6N23 - chains D and E of the 5 polymer chains in the assembly; structure by electron microscopy, 3.10 A resolution.

# Chain D (and E)
Protein: Bestrophin homolog
Organism: Gallus gallus
Notes: chain E of this document is another copy of the same molecule, construct and numbering; everything in this record applies to it too
Reference sequence: E1C3A0 (E1C3A0_CHICK); residue numbers follow UniProt; this construct covers 2-405
Amino-acid sequence (409 residues; each row starts with the number of its first residue):
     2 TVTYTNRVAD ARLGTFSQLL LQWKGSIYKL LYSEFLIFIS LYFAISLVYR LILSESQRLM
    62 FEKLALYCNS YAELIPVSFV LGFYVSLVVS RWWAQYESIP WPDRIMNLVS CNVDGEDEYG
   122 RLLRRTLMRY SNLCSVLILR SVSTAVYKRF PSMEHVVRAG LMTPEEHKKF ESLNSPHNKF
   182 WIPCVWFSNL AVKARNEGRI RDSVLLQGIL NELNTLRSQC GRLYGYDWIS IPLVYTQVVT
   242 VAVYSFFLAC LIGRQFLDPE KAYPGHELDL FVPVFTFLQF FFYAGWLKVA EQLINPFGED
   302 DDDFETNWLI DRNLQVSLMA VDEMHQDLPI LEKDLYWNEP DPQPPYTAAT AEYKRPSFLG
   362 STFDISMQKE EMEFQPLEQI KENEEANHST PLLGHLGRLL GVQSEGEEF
Unresolved in the structure: 365-410
Construct notes: expression tag (406-410)
Disulfides: Cys-135/Cys-185
Ion coordination: Ca2+ site 1: Ala-10 (shared with Gln-293(E), Asn-296(E), Asp-301(E), Asp-304(E) of chain E); Ca2+ site 2: Gln-293, Asn-296, Asp-301, Asp-304 (shared with 1 residue of chain C)

# How chain D and chain E interact
Pairs across the interface (185; chain D residue first):
  Thr-2(D) / Trp-229(E)  hydrogen bond (side chain-backbone)
  Thr-2(D) / Ile-230(E)
  Thr-4(D) / Asp-228(E)
  Thr-4(D) / Trp-229(E)  hydrogen bond (side chain-backbone)
  Tyr-5(D) / Ser-231(E)
  Tyr-5(D) / Ile-232(E)  hydrogen bond (side chain-backbone)
  Tyr-5(D) / Pro-233(E)
  Tyr-5(D) / Leu-234(E)  hydrophobic
  Tyr-5(D) / Thr-237(E)  hydrogen bond
  Tyr-5(D) / Ile-295(E)
  Thr-6(D) / Asp-228(E)  hydrogen bond (side chain-backbone)
  Thr-6(D) / Ser-231(E)  hydrogen bond
  Thr-6(D) / Asn-296(E)  hydrogen bond (backbone-side chain)
  Val-9(D) / Ile-295(E)
  Val-9(D) / Asn-296(E)
  Ala-10(D) / Asn-296(E)
  Ala-10(D) / Gly-299(E)
  Ala-10(D) / Asp-301(E)
  Ala-10(D) / Asp-304(E)
  Asp-11(D) / Gly-299(E)
  Asp-11(D) / Glu-300(E)  hydrogen bond (side chain-backbone)
  Asp-11(D) / Asp-301(E)
  Ala-12(D) / Leu-31(E)  hydrophobic
  Ala-12(D) / Asp-301(E)  hydrogen bond (backbone-side chain)
  Arg-13(D) / Glu-35(E)
  Arg-13(D) / Lys-289(E)
  Leu-14(D) / Ser-34(E)
  Leu-14(D) / Glu-35(E)
  Thr-16(D) / Glu-292(E)
  Phe-17(D) / Thr-237(E)
  Phe-17(D) / Thr-241(E)
  Phe-17(D) / Glu-292(E)
  Ser-18(D) / Tyr-245(E)  hydrogen bond
  Leu-20(D) / Gln-238(E)  hydrogen bond (backbone-side chain)
  Leu-21(D) / Gln-238(E)
  Leu-21(D) / Thr-241(E)
  Leu-21(D) / Val-242(E)  hydrophobic
  Gln-23(D) / Leu-234(E)
  Gln-23(D) / Gln-238(E)
  Lys-25(D) / Leu-234(E)
  Gly-26(D) / Leu-234(E)
  Gly-26(D) / Val-235(E)
  Ser-27(D) / Gln-238(E)
  Ile-28(D) / Val-235(E)  hydrophobic
  Ile-28(D) / Gln-238(E)  hydrogen bond (backbone-side chain)
  Ile-28(D) / Val-239(E)  hydrophobic
  Leu-31(D) / Val-235(E)  hydrophobic
  Leu-75(D) / Glu-74(E)
  Ile-76(D) / Ile-76(E)  hydrophobic
  Ser-79(D) / Pro-77(E)
  Ser-79(D) / Phe-80(E)
  Phe-80(D) / Phe-80(E)  hydrophobic
  Gly-83(D) / Phe-84(E)
  Ser-87(D) / Phe-84(E)
  Val-90(D) / Leu-88(E)  hydrophobic
  Trp-93(D) / Ile-230(E)  hydrophobic
  Trp-93(D) / Ser-231(E)
  Trp-93(D) / Pro-233(E)
  Trp-94(D) / Arg-92(E)
  Trp-94(D) / Gly-226(E)
  Trp-94(D) / Tyr-227(E)  hydrogen bond
  Trp-94(D) / Ile-230(E)  hydrophobic
  Tyr-97(D) / Gly-226(E)
  Tyr-97(D) / Trp-229(E)
  Tyr-97(D) / Ile-230(E)  hydrophobic
  Asp-104(D) / Arg-218(E)  salt bridge
  Arg-105(D) / Asn-215(E)  hydrogen bond (side chain-backbone)
  Arg-105(D) / Thr-216(E)
  Arg-105(D) / Ser-219(E)  hydrogen bond
  Asn-108(D) / Cys-185(E)
  Asn-108(D) / Val-186(E)
  Asn-108(D) / Ser-189(E)
  Asn-108(D) / Asn-215(E)  hydrogen bond
  Leu-109(D) / Leu-211(E)  hydrophobic
  Leu-109(D) / Asn-215(E)
  Ser-111(D) / Asn-190(E)
  Cys-112(D) / Ser-189(E)
  Cys-112(D) / Asn-190(E)
  Cys-112(D) / Val-193(E)
  Asn-113(D) / Val-193(E)
  Asn-113(D) / Leu-211(E)
  Arg-202(D) / Asn-197(E)  hydrogen bond
  Asp-203(D) / Arg-196(E)  salt bridge
  Asp-203(D) / Ser-204(E)  hydrogen bond
  Val-205(D) / Val-205(E)  hydrophobic
  Val-205(D) / Gln-208(E)
  Leu-206(D) / Arg-196(E)
  Leu-206(D) / Gln-208(E)
  Gly-209(D) / Gln-208(E)
  Arg-255(D) / Tyr-72(E)
  Phe-257(D) / Tyr-68(E)
  Glu-268(D) / Lys-64(E)
  Leu-269(D) / Lys-64(E)
  Leu-269(D) / Leu-65(E)
  Leu-271(D) / Leu-65(E)  hydrophobic
  Phe-276(D) / Cys-69(E)  hydrophobic
  Phe-276(D) / Tyr-72(E)  hydrophobic
  Phe-276(D) / Ser-246(E)
  Phe-276(D) / Ala-250(E)  hydrophobic
  Thr-277(D) / Tyr-72(E)  hydrogen bond
  Leu-279(D) / Ser-246(E)
  Gln-280(D) / Tyr-72(E)
  Phe-283(D) / Pro-77(E)
  Phe-283(D) / Val-81(E)  hydrophobic
  Phe-283(D) / Val-239(E)  hydrophobic
  Phe-283(D) / Ala-243(E)  hydrophobic
  Tyr-284(D) / Pro-77(E)
  Gly-286(D) / Val-239(E)
  Trp-287(D) / Val-81(E)
  Trp-287(D) / Tyr-236(E)
  Trp-287(D) / Val-239(E)
  Val-290(D) / Val-235(E)  hydrophobic
  Val-290(D) / Tyr-236(E)  hydrophobic
  Gln-293(D) / Val-235(E)
  Leu-294(D) / Pro-233(E)  hydrophobic
  Asp-303(D) / Pro-233(E)
  Asp-303(D) / Leu-234(E)
  Phe-305(D) / Ile-230(E)  hydrophobic
  Glu-306(D) / Trp-229(E)
  Trp-309(D) / His-178(E)
  Trp-309(D) / Tyr-225(E)
  Trp-309(D) / Trp-229(E)  hydrophobic
  Asp-312(D) / His-178(E)
  Arg-313(D) / His-178(E)
  Arg-313(D) / Trp-182(E)
  Arg-313(D) / Arg-218(E)
  Gln-316(D) / Asn-175(E)
  Gln-316(D) / Ser-176(E)  hydrogen bond
  Gln-316(D) / His-178(E)
  Val-317(D) / Trp-182(E)
  Met-320(D) / Leu-174(E)
  Met-320(D) / Asn-175(E)
  Met-320(D) / Ser-176(E)
  Ala-321(D) / Trp-182(E)  hydrophobic
  Met-325(D) / Leu-174(E)  hydrophobic
  Met-325(D) / Trp-182(E)  hydrophobic
  Met-325(D) / Ile-183(E)  hydrophobic
  Met-325(D) / Val-186(E)  hydrophobic
  Met-325(D) / Trp-187(E)
  Met-325(D) / Asn-190(E)  hydrogen bond (backbone-side chain)
  Gln-327(D) / Asn-190(E)
  Asp-328(D) / Lys-170(E)  salt bridge
  Leu-329(D) / Asn-190(E)
  Leu-329(D) / Leu-191(E)  hydrophobic
  Pro-330(D) / Tyr-131(E)
  Pro-330(D) / Glu-167(E)
  Pro-330(D) / Trp-187(E)
  Leu-332(D) / Tyr-120(E)  hydrophobic
  Leu-332(D) / Leu-123(E)  hydrophobic
  Leu-332(D) / Thr-127(E)
  Glu-333(D) / Glu-166(E)
  Lys-334(D) / Glu-119(E)  salt bridge
  Lys-334(D) / Leu-123(E)
  Asp-335(D) / Arg-126(E)  salt bridge
  Asp-335(D) / Arg-130(E)
  Leu-336(D) / Gly-161(E)
  Tyr-337(D) / Arg-126(E)  hydrogen bond (backbone-side chain)
  Tyr-337(D) / Ala-160(E)
  Trp-338(D) / Arg-122(E)
  Trp-338(D) / Leu-123(E)  hydrophobic
  Trp-338(D) / Arg-126(E)
  Pro-341(D) / Gln-316(E)  hydrogen bond (backbone-side chain)
  Asp-342(D) / Gln-316(E)
  Pro-343(D) / Gln-316(E)
  Pro-345(D) / Arg-150(E)
  Pro-345(D) / Asp-312(E)
  Pro-345(D) / Leu-315(E)  hydrophobic
  Pro-346(D) / Arg-150(E)
  Pro-346(D) / Ala-160(E)
  Tyr-347(D) / Arg-150(E)
  Tyr-347(D) / Asp-312(E)  hydrogen bond
  Thr-348(D) / Lys-149(E)  hydrogen bond (side chain-backbone)
  Thr-348(D) / Arg-150(E)
  Thr-351(D) / Ala-146(E)
  Thr-351(D) / Lys-149(E)  hydrogen bond (side chain-backbone)
  Thr-351(D) / Arg-150(E)
  Thr-351(D) / Asn-308(E)
  Tyr-354(D) / Glu-300(E)  hydrogen bond
  Arg-356(D) / Glu-306(E)  salt bridge
  Arg-356(D) / Trp-309(E)
  Ser-358(D) / Trp-309(E)
  Phe-359(D) / Trp-309(E)
  Ser-362(D) / Thr-6(E)
  Ser-362(D) / Asn-7(E)
  Phe-364(D) / Asn-7(E)
Also at the interface, not in a pair above, chain D (107 interface residues in all): Val-3, Asn-7, Phe-84, Val-86, Glu-98, Trp-102, Met-107, Pro-274, Phe-282, His-326, Pro-357, Thr-363
Also at the interface, not in a pair above, chain E (109 interface residues in all): Thr-2, Thr-4, Tyr-85, Thr-145, His-156, Val-158, Arg-159, Thr-164, Pro-177, Phe-181, Lys-194, Leu-207, Leu-249, Leu-288, Ala-291, Gln-293, Leu-319

# Overview
The interface between chain D and chain E involves 107 residues on one side and 109 on the other; the contacts
include 27 hydrogen bonds and 6 salt bridges. Among the polar pairs are Asp-104(D)/Arg-218(E),
Asp-203(D)/Arg-196(E) and Asp-328(D)/Lys-170(E).
Chain D and chain E are both Bestrophin homolog (Gallus gallus); the structure, BEST1 in a calcium-bound
inactivated state, was determined by electron microscopy together with 6N24, 6N25, 6N26, 6N27 and 6N28 from
the same study.
